PDB entry 6J0B | electron microscopy, 2.90 A resolution | chains D and E of the 24 polymer chains in the assembly

Chain D (and E):
Protein: Pvc2
From: Photorhabdus asymbiotica subsp. asymbiotica (strain ATCC 43949 / 3105-77)
Notes: chain E of this document is another copy of the same molecule, construct and numbering; everything in this record applies to it too
UniProtKB: B6VNP3 (B6VNP3_PHOAA); numbering as in UniProt (aligned over 1-355)
Chain sequence (355 residues; each row starts with the number of its first residue):
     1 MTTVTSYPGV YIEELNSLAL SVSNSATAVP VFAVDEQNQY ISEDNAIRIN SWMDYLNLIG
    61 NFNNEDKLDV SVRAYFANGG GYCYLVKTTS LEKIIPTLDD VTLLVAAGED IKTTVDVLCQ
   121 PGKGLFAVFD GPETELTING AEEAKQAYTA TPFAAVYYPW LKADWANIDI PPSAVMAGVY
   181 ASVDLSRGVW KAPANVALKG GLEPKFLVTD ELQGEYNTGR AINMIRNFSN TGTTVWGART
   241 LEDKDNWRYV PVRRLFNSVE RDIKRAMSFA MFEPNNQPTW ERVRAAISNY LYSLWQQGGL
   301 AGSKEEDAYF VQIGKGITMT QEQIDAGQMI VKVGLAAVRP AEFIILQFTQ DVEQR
Unresolved in the structure: 1, 354-355

Interface between chain D and chain E:
Residue-residue contacts (30):
  Asp-210(D) / Tyr-7(E)
  Gln-213(D) / Pro-8(E)
  Gly-214(D) / Ser-6(E)
  Gly-214(D) / Tyr-7(E)
  Asn-217(D) / Ser-6(E)  hydrogen bond (side chain-backbone)
  Asn-217(D) / Pro-8(E)
  Trp-236(D) / Pro-8(E)
  Trp-236(D) / Gly-9(E)
  Glu-342(D) / Pro-8(E)
  Glu-342(D) / Gly-9(E)
  Phe-343(D) / Thr-5(E)
  Phe-343(D) / Tyr-7(E)
  Phe-343(D) / Pro-8(E)
  Ile-344(D) / Gly-9(E)
  Ile-344(D) / Val-10(E)
  Ile-344(D) / Tyr-11(E)  hydrogen bond (backbone-backbone)
  Ile-345(D) / Thr-3(E)
  Ile-345(D) / Thr-5(E)
  Ile-345(D) / Tyr-11(E)
  Leu-346(D) / Tyr-11(E)  hydrogen bond (backbone-backbone)
  Leu-346(D) / Ile-12(E)
  Leu-346(D) / Glu-13(E)  hydrogen bond (backbone-backbone)
  Gln-347(D) / Glu-13(E)
  Gln-347(D) / Leu-15(E)
  Phe-348(D) / Ile-12(E)  hydrophobic
  Phe-348(D) / Glu-13(E)  hydrogen bond (backbone-backbone)
  Phe-348(D) / Glu-14(E)
  Phe-348(D) / Leu-15(E)
  Thr-349(D) / Leu-15(E)
  Thr-349(D) / Asn-16(E)
Also at the interface, not in a pair above, chain D (15 interface residues in all): Gln-350, Asp-351

Overview:
15 residues of chain D and 13 residues of chain E are in contact, with 5 hydrogen bonds. Among the polar pairs
are Asn-217(D)/Ser-6(E), Ile-344(D)/Tyr-11(E) and Leu-346(D)/Tyr-11(E).
Chain D and chain E are both Pvc2 (Photorhabdus asymbiotica subsp. asymbiotica (strain ATCC 43949 / 3105-77));
the structure, Cryo-EM Structure of an Extracellular Contractile Injection System, PVC sheath-tube complex in
extended state, was determined by electron microscopy together with 6J0C, 6J0F, 6J0M and 6J0N from the same
study.
